6QTN - chains A and E of the 6 polymer chains in the assembly; structure by X-ray diffraction, 1.90 A resolution.

[Chain A]
Protein: Tubulin alpha-1B chain
From: Bos taurus
UniProt: P81947 (TBA1B_BOVIN); residues 1-451 here = UniProt positions 1-451
Sequence (451 residues; numbered 1 to 451; the number before each row is that of its first residue):
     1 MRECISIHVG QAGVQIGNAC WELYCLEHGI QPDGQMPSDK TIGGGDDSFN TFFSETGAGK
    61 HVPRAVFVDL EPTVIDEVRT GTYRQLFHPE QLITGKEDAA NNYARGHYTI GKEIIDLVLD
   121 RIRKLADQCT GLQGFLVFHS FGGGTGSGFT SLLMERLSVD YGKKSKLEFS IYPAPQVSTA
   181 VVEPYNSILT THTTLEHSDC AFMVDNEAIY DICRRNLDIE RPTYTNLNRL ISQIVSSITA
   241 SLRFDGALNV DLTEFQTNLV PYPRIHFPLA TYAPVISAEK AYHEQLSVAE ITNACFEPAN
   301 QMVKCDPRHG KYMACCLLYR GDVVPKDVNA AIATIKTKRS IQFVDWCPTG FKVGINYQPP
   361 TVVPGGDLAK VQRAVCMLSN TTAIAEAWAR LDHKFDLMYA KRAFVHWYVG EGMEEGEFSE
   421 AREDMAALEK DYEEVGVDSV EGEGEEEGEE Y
Disordered / not traced: 438-451
Ion coordination: Ca2+: Asp39, Thr41, Gly44, Glu55
Ligand contacts: GTP (guanosine-5'-triphosphate): Gly10, Gln11, Ala12, Gln15, Ile16, Asp69, Asp98, Ala99, Ala100, Asn101, Ser140, Gly142, Gly143, Gly144, Thr145, Gly146, Ile171, Pro173, Val177, Ser178, Thr179, Glu183, Asn206, Tyr224, Leu227, Asn228, Ile231

[Chain E]
Protein: Stathmin-4
From: Rattus norvegicus
UniProt: P63043 (STMN4_RAT); residues 5-145 here correspond to UniProt positions 49-189 (UniProt number = residue number + 44)
Sequence (143 residues; each row starts with the number of its first residue):
     3 MADMEVIELN KCTSGQSFEV ILKPPSFDGV PEFNASLPRR RDPSLEEIQK KLEAAEERRK
    63 YQEAELLKHL AEKREHEREV IQKAIEENNN FIKMAKEKLA QKMESNKENR EAHLAAMLER
   123 LQEKDKHAEE VRKNKELKEE ASR
Disordered / not traced: 3-5, 29-43
Construct notes: initiating methionine (3); expression tag (4)
Swiss-Prot annotation at these positions:
  - modified residue: Ser46 (Phosphoserine)

[Chain A / chain E interface]
Residue-residue contacts (55; chain A residue first):
  Tyr108(A) - Leu54(E)  hydrophobic
  Tyr108(A) - Ala57(E)  hydrophobic
  Tyr108(A) - Arg61(E)
  Thr109(A) - Arg61(E)  hydrogen bond
  Lys112(A) - Glu58(E)  salt bridge
  Glu155(A) - Ile50(E)
  Val159(A) - Pro45(E)
  Val159(A) - Ile50(E)  hydrophobic
  Glu196(A) - Asp44(E)
  His197(A) - Asp44(E)
  His197(A) - Pro45(E)
  Asp245(A) - Cys14(E)
  Asp245(A) - Ser16(E)
  Ala247(A) - Asn12(E)
  Ala247(A) - Ser19(E)
  Leu248(A) - Ser19(E)
  Pro325(A) - Gln18(E)
  Pro325(A) - Phe20(E)  hydrophobic
  Asn329(A) - Val8(E)
  Asn329(A) - Phe20(E)
  Asn329(A) - Val22(E)
  Ala333(A) - Met6(E)  hydrophobic
  Lys336(A) - Leu24(E)
  Asp345(A) - Pro27(E)
  Asp345(A) - Ser28(E)  hydrogen bond (backbone-backbone)
  Trp346(A) - Pro27(E)
  Cys347(A) - Pro27(E)
  Pro348(A) - Lys25(E)
  Pro348(A) - Pro27(E)
  Thr349(A) - Ile23(E)
  Thr349(A) - Leu24(E)  hydrogen bond (backbone-backbone)
  Thr349(A) - Lys25(E)  hydrogen bond (backbone-backbone)
  Gly350(A) - Val22(E)
  Phe351(A) - Glu21(E)
  Phe351(A) - Val22(E)  hydrogen bond (backbone-backbone)
  Lys352(A) - Phe20(E)
  Lys352(A) - Glu21(E)  salt bridge
  Val353(A) - Ser19(E)
  Val353(A) - Phe20(E)  hydrogen bond (backbone-backbone)
  Gly354(A) - Gln18(E)
  Ile355(A) - Gly17(E)
  Ile355(A) - Gln18(E)  hydrogen bond (backbone-backbone)
  Asn356(A) - Ser16(E)
  Tyr357(A) - Thr15(E)
  Tyr357(A) - Ser16(E)  hydrogen bond (backbone-backbone)
  Tyr357(A) - Gly17(E)
  Tyr357(A) - Gln18(E)  hydrogen bond
  Val409(A) - Gln64(E)  hydrogen bond (backbone-side chain)
  Gly410(A) - Arg61(E)
  Gly410(A) - Gln64(E)
  Glu411(A) - Arg61(E)  hydrogen bond (backbone-side chain)
  Gly412(A) - Ala57(E)
  Gly412(A) - Arg60(E)  hydrogen bond (backbone-side chain)
  Gly412(A) - Arg61(E)
  Glu414(A) - Arg60(E)  salt bridge
Interface residues without a listed pair, chain A (39 interface residues in all): His107, Leu152, Arg156, Gly246, Val328, Ile332, Met413
Interface residues without a listed pair, chain E (33 interface residues in all): Leu11, Pro26, Ser46, Leu47, Gln51, Lys53, Glu55

[Summary]
The interface between chain A and chain E involves 39 residues on one side and 33 on the other; the contacts
include 12 hydrogen bonds and 3 salt bridges. Among the polar pairs are Lys112(A)-Glu58(E), Lys352(A)-Glu21(E)
and Glu414(A)-Arg60(E). Bound to chain A: GTP.
Here chain A is Tubulin alpha-1B chain (Bos taurus) and chain E is Stathmin-4 (Rattus norvegicus). Entry 6QTN
(Tubulin-cyclostreptin complex) was determined by X-ray diffraction.
